PDB entry 9FYG | electron microscopy, 2.44 A resolution | chains a and c of the 6 polymer chains in the assembly

# Chain a (and c)
Name: Glycoprotein G2
From: Sabia virus
Notes: chain c of this document is another copy of the same molecule, construct and numbering; everything in this record applies to it too
Reference sequence: Q90037 (GLYC_SABVB); numbering as in UniProt (aligned over 255-488)
Chain sequence (246 residues; numbered 255 to 500; the number before each row is that of its first residue):
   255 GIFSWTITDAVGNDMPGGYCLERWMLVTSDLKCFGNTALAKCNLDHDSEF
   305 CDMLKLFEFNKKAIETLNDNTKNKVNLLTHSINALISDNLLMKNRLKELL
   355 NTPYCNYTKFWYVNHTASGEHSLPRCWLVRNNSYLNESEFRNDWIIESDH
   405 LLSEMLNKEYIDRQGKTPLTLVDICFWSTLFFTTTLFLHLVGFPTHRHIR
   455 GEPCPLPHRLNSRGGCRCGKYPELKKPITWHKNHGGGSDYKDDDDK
Unresolved in the structure: 255-271, 320-327, 432-500
Construct notes: expression tag (489-500)
Disulfides: C274-C287, C296-C305, C359-C380
Glycans and other covalent adducts: N-acetylglucosamine (NAG) linked to N360, N368, N385, N390
Bound ions: Zn2+: H300 (shared with 1 residue of chain b; H300(c) of chain c)
Swiss-Prot annotation at these positions:
  - binding site (Zn(2+)): H450, H452, C458, H462, C470, C472, H488
  - glycosylation (N-linked (GlcNAc...) asparagine): N360, N368, N385, N390
From the paper describing this entry:
  - contacts within the chain: Y414-Q418
  - self-association interface (contacts with another copy of this molecule); pairs are residue here / residue on that copy: Y414-P422 (hydrogen bond), Q418-Y414, L423-Y414
  - Zn2+ coordination: H300
  - mutagenesis - H300A: unchanged binding to Arenacept
  - mutagenesis - H300A: decreased expression

# Interface between chain a and chain c
Pairs across the interface (27):
  H300(a) - N297(c)
  H300(a) - H300(c)  hydrogen bond
  N343(a) - N337(c)
  N343(a) - A338(c)
  M346(a) - H334(c)
  L350(a) - L331(c)  hydrophobic
  L350(a) - H334(c)
  L350(a) - S335(c)
  L354(a) - L331(c)  hydrophobic
  S407(a) - G419(c)
  L410(a) - Q418(c)
  L410(a) - G419(c)
  L410(a) - K420(c)
  L410(a) - T421(c)
  L410(a) - P422(c)
  N411(a) - I415(c)
  N411(a) - Q418(c)  hydrogen bond (side chain-backbone)
  N411(a) - G419(c)
  E413(a) - L423(c)
  Y414(a) - Q418(c)
  Y414(a) - T421(c)  hydrogen bond (side chain-backbone)
  Y414(a) - P422(c)  hydrogen bond (side chain-backbone)
  Y414(a) - L423(c)  hydrophobic
  Y414(a) - V426(c)
  R417(a) - L423(c)
  R417(a) - D427(c)  salt bridge
  Q418(a) - Q418(c)

# Summary
Chain a and chain c form an interface of 12 and 16 residues respectively, with 4 hydrogen bonds and 1 salt
bridge. Among the polar pairs are R417(a)-D427(c), H300(a)-H300(c) and N411(a)-Q418(c). Covalently linked
N-acetylglucosamine: at N360(a), N368(a), N385(a) and N390(a). From the paper: H300A of chain a reduces
expression; Zn2+ coordination by H300(a).
Both chains are Glycoprotein G2 (Sabia virus). Entry 9FYG (Structure of the Sabia Virus spike complex H157M
mutant in a closed conformation) was determined by electron microscopy, deposited together with 9FYA and 9FYE.
